6PZ9 - chains C and D; structure by electron microscopy, 3.65 A resolution.

# Chain C
Molecule: ATP-binding cassette sub-family C member 8
From: Cricetus cricetus
Reference sequence: Q09427 (ABCC8_CRICR); residues 1-1582 here = UniProt positions 1-1582
Amino-acid sequence (1582 residues; numbered 1 to 1582; the number before each row is that of its first residue):
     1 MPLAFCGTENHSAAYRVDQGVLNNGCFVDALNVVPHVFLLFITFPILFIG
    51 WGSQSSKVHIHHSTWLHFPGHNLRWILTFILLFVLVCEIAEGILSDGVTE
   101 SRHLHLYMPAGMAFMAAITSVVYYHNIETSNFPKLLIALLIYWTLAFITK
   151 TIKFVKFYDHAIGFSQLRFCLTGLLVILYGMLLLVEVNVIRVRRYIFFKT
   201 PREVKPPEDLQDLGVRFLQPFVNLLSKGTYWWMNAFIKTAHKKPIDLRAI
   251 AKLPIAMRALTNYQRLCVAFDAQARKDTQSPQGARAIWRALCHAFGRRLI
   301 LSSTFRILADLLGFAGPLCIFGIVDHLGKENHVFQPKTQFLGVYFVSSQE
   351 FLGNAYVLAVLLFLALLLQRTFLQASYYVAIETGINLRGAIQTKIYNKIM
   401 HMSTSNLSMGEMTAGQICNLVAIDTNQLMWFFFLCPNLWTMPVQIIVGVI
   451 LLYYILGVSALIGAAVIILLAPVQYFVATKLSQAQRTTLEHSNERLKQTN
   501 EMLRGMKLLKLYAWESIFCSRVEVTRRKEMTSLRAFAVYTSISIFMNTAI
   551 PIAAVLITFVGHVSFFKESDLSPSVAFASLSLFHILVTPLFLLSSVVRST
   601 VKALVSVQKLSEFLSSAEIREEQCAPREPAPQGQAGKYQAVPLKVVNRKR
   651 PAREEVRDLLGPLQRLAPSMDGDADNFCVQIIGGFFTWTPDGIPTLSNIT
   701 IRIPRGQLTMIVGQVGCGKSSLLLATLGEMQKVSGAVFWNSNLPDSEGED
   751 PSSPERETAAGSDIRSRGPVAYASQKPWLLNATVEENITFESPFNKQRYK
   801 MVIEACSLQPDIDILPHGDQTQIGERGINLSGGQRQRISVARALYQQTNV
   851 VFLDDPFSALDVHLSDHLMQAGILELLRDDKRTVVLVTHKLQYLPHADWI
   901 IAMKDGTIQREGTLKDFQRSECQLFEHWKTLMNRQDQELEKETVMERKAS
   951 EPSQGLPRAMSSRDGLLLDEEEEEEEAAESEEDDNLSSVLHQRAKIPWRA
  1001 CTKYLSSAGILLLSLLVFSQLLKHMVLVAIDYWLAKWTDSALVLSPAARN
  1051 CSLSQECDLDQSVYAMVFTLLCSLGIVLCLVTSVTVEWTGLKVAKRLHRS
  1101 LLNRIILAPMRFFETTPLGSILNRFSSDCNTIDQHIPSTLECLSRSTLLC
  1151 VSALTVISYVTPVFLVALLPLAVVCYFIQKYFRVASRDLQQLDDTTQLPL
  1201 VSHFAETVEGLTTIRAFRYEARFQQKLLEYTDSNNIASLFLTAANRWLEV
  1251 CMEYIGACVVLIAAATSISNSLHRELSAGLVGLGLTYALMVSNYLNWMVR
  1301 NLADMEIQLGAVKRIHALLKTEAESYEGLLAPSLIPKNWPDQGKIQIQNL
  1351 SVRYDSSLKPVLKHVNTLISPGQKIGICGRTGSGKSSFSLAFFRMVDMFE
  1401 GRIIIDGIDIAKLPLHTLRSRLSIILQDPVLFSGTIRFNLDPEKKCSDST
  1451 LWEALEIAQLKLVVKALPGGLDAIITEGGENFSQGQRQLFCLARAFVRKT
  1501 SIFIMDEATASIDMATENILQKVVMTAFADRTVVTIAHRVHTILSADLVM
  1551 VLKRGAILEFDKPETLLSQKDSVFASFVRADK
Disordered / not traced: 1-221, 331-345, 622-677, 743-764, 929-991, 1042-1059, 1274-1279, 1579-1582
Residues lining bound ligands:
  - ATP (adenosine-5'-triphosphate): Thr-404, Ser-405, Asn-406, Trp-688, Gln-714, Val-715, Gly-716, Cys-717, Gly-718, Lys-719, Ser-720, Ser-721, Gln-775, His-889
  - Repaglinide (BJX): Arg-306, Tyr-377, Ile-381, Trp-430, Phe-433, Leu-434, Asn-437, Thr-588, Leu-592, Ser-595, Val-596, Thr-1242, Asn-1245, Arg-1246, Trp-1297, Arg-1300
From the paper describing this entry:
  - binding site for Repaglinide: Trp-430, Phe-433, Leu-434, Asn-1245, Arg-1246, Trp-1297, Arg-1300
  - conformationally variable residues (side-chain flip): Trp-1297
  - mutagenesis - F27S: abolished expression

# Chain D
Molecule: ATP-sensitive inward rectifier potassium channel 11
From: Rattus norvegicus
Reference sequence: P70673 (KCJ11_RAT); residue numbers follow UniProt; this construct covers 1-390
Amino-acid sequence (390 residues; each row starts with the number of its first residue):
     1 MLSRKGIIPEEYVLTRLAEDPTEPRYRTRERRARFVSKKGNCNVAHKNIR
    51 EQGRFLQDVFTTLVDLKWPHTLLIFTMSFLCSWLLFAMVWWLIAFAHGDL
   101 APGEGTNVPCVTSIHSFSSAFLFSIEVQVTIGFGGRMVTEECPLAILILI
   151 VQNIVGLMINAIMLGCIFMKTAQAHRRAETLIFSKHAVITPRHGRLCFML
   201 RVGDLRKSMIISATIHMQVVRKTTSPEGEVVPLHQVDIPMENGVGGNSIF
   251 LVAPLIIYHVIDSNSPLYDLAPSDLHHHQDLEIIVILEGVVETTGITTQA
   301 RTSYLADEILWGQRFVPIVAEEDGRYSVDYSKFGNTVKVPTPLCTARQLD
   351 EDRSLLDALTLASSRGPLRKRSVAVAKAKPKFSISPDSLS
Disordered / not traced: 20-390
Sequence notes: conflict Pro-191 (Leu in P70673)
Residues lining bound ligands: Repaglinide (BJX): Met-1, Lys-5, Gly-6, Ile-7

# Chain C / chain D interface
Contacting residue pairs - 26 pairs, chain C then chain D:
  Ile-423(C) with Glu-11(D)
  Trp-430(C) with Ile-7(D), hydrophobic
  Leu-434(C) with Ile-7(D), hydrophobic
  Gln-485(C) with Glu-10(D)
  Leu-489(C) with Tyr-12(D)
  Thr-588(C) with Met-1(D)
  Leu-592(C) with Met-1(D)
  Ser-599(C) with Ile-7(D)
  Arg-826(C) with Thr-15(D), hydrogen bond (side chain-backbone); Arg-16(D)
  Pro-1117(C) with Glu-19(D)
  Gly-1119(C) with Leu-17(D)
  Asn-1123(C) with Thr-15(D); Arg-16(D), hydrogen bond (side chain-backbone)
  Ser-1126(C) with Leu-14(D)
  Ser-1138(C) with Arg-4(D)
  Cys-1142(C) with Leu-2(D); Arg-4(D), hydrogen bond (side chain-backbone)
  Arg-1145(C) with Leu-2(D), hydrogen bond (side chain-backbone)
  Ser-1146(C) with Leu-2(D)
  Leu-1198(C) with Thr-15(D)
  Asn-1293(C) with Leu-2(D)
  Tyr-1294(C) with Leu-2(D), hydrophobic
  Trp-1297(C) with Leu-2(D), hydrophobic; Ser-3(D)
  Asn-1301(C) with Ser-3(D)
Other interface residues (no listed pair), chain C (28 interface residues in all): Ala-422, Asn-426, Ser-595, Ser-1120, Thr-1139, Asp-1304
Other interface residues (no listed pair), chain D (14 interface residues in all): Lys-5
Interface features reported in the paper:
  - pairs named by the authors: Cys-1142(C)/Leu-2(D)

# In short
28 residues of chain C and 14 residues of chain D are in contact, with 4 hydrogen bonds. Polar contacts
include Arg-826(C)/Thr-15(D), Asn-1123(C)/Arg-16(D) and Cys-1142(C)/Arg-4(D). The authors report a contact
between Cys-1142(C) and Leu-2(D). From the paper: a binding site for Repaglinide at Trp-430(C), Phe-433(C) and
Leu-434(C) among others; F27S of chain C abolishes expression.
Chain C is ATP-binding cassette sub-family C member 8 (Cricetus cricetus) and chain D is ATP-sensitive inward
rectifier potassium channel 11 (Rattus norvegicus); the structure, Cryo-EM structure of the pancreatic
beta-cell SUR1 bound to ATP and repaglinide, was determined by electron microscopy (same publication as 6PZA,
6PZB, 6PZC and 6PZI).
